PDB entry 8C8M | electron microscopy, 2.87 A resolution | chains C and D of the 6 polymer chains in the assembly

Chain C (and D):
Protein: Cell surface protein
Source organism: Nitrosopumilus maritimus SCM1
Notes: chain D of this document is another copy of the same molecule, construct and numbering; everything in this record applies to it too
UniProt: A9A4Y9 (A9A4Y9_NITMS); residues 1-1734 here = UniProt positions 1-1734
Sequence (1734 residues; row label = number of the first residue in the row):
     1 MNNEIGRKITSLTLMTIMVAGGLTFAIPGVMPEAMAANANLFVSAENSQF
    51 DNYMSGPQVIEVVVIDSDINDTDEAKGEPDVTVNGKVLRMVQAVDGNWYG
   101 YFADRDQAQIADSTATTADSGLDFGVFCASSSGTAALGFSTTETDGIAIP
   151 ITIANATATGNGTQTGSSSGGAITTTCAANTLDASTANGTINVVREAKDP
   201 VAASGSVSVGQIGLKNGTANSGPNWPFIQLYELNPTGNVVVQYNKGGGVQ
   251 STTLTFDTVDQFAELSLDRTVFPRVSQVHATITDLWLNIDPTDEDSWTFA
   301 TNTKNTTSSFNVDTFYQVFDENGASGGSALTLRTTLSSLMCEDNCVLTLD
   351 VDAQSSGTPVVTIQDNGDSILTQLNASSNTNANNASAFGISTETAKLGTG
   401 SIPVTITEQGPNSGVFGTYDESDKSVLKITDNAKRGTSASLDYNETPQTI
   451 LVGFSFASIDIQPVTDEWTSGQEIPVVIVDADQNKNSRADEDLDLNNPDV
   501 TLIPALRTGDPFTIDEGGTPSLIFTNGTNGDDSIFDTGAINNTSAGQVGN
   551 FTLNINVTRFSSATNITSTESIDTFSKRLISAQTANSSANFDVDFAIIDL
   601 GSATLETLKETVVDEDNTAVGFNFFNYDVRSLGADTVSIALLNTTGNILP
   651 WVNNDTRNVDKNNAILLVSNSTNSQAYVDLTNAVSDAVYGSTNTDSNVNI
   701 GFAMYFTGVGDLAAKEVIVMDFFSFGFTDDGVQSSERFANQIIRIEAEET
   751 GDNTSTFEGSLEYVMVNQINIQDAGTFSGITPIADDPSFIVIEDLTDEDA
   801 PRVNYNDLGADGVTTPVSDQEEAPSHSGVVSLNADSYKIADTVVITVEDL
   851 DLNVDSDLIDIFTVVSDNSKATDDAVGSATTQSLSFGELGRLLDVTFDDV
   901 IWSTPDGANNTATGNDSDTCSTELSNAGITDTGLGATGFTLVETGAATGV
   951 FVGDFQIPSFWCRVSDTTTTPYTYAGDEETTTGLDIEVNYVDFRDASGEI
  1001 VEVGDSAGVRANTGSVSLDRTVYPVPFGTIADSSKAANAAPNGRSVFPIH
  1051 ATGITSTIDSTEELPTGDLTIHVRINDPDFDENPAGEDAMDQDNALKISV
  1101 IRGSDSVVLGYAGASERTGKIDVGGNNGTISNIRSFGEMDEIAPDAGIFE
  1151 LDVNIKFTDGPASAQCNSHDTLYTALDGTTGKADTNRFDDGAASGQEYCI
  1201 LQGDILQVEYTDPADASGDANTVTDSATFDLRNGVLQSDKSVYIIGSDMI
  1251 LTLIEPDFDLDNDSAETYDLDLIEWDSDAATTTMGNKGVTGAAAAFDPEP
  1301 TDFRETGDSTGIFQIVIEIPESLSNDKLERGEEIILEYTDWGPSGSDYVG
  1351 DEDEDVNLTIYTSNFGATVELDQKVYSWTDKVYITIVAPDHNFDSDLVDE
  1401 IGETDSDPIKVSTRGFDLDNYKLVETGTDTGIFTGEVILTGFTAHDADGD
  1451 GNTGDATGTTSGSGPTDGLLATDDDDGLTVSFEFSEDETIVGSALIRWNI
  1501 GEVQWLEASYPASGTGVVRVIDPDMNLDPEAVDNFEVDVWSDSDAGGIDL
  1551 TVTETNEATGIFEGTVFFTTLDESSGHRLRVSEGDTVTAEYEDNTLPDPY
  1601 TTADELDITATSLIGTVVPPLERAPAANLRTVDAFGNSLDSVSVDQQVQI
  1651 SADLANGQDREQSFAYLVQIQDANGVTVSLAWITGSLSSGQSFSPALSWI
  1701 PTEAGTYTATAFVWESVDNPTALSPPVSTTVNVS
Unresolved in the structure: 1-36, 1617-1734
Disulfides: C128-C177, C341-C345, C920-C962, C1166-C1199

How chain C and chain D interact:
Residue-residue contacts (138; chain C residue first):
  E74(C) - E74(D)
  A75(C) - D71(D)
  A75(C) - T72(D)  hydrogen bond (backbone-side chain)
  A75(C) - D73(D)  hydrogen bond (backbone-side chain)
  K76(C) - N70(D)
  G77(C) - N70(D)  hydrogen bond (backbone-backbone)
  G77(C) - V94(D)
  G77(C) - D95(D)
  G77(C) - G96(D)
  E78(C) - V94(D)  hydrogen bond (backbone-backbone)
  E78(C) - D95(D)
  D80(C) - K198(D)  salt bridge
  G85(C) - P411(D)
  K86(C) - E294(D)
  V87(C) - K198(D)
  E143(C) - E196(D)
  E143(C) - T292(D)
  E143(C) - D293(D)
  E143(C) - E294(D)
  D145(C) - N322(D)
  S206(C) - D73(D)  hydrogen bond
  E232(C) - E421(D)
  N234(C) - E421(D)  hydrogen bond (side chain-backbone)
  N234(C) - D423(D)  hydrogen bond
  N234(C) - R488(D)
  P235(C) - E421(D)
  T236(C) - R488(D)
  T236(C) - D752(D)
  G246(C) - A39(D)
  G246(C) - I65(D)
  G247(C) - A39(D)  hydrogen bond (backbone-backbone)
  Q354(C) - I861(D)
  S356(C) - T863(D)
  R435(C) - T937(D)  hydrogen bond (side chain-backbone)
  R435(C) - G938(D)  hydrogen bond (side chain-backbone)
  R435(C) - F939(D)
  R435(C) - D954(D)  salt bridge
  G436(C) - I861(D)
  G436(C) - T940(D)
  S438(C) - I861(D)
  P447(C) - D857(D)
  P447(C) - L858(D)  hydrophobic
  Q448(C) - L858(D)
  T449(C) - L858(D)
  T449(C) - I859(D)
  L451(C) - I861(D)  hydrophobic
  V732(C) - T1267(D)
  Q733(C) - T1267(D)
  S734(C) - S1264(D)
  D797(C) - R1074(D)  salt bridge
  E798(C) - R1074(D)  salt bridge
  E798(C) - I1142(D)
  E798(C) - E1150(D)
  E798(C) - D1263(D)
  R802(C) - E1087(D)  salt bridge
  R802(C) - D1140(D)  salt bridge
  R802(C) - E1141(D)  hydrogen bond (side chain-backbone)
  R802(C) - I1142(D)
  N804(C) - E1087(D)
  D811(C) - T842(D)  hydrogen bond
  D811(C) - D954(D)
  D811(C) - Q956(D)  hydrogen bond
  V813(C) - Q956(D)
  T815(C) - N1083(D)
  P816(C) - N1083(D)  hydrogen bond (backbone-side chain)
  P816(C) - G1086(D)
  V817(C) - A1085(D)
  S818(C) - A1085(D)  hydrogen bond (backbone-backbone)
  S818(C) - G1086(D)
  S818(C) - E1087(D)  hydrogen bond (side chain-backbone)
  S818(C) - P1144(D)
  Q820(C) - I1142(D)
  Q820(C) - A1143(D)
  F886(C) - T1301(D)
  D898(C) - L1397(D)
  D899(C) - D1394(D)
  G983(C) - L1397(D)
  G983(C) - V1398(D)  hydrogen bond (backbone-backbone)
  L984(C) - L1397(D)  hydrophobic
  D985(C) - D1394(D)
  D985(C) - D1396(D)
  D985(C) - L1397(D)
  E987(C) - D1394(D)
  E999(C) - A1265(D)
  E999(C) - R1304(D)
  I1000(C) - R1304(D)  hydrogen bond (backbone-side chain)
  E1002(C) - E1299(D)
  S1006(C) - D1396(D)  hydrogen bond
  A1007(C) - D1396(D)
  G1008(C) - D1396(D)
  I1101(C) - V1532(D)
  I1101(C) - N1534(D)
  R1102(C) - N1534(D)
  G1103(C) - N1534(D)  hydrogen bond (backbone-side chain)
  S1104(C) - D1448(D)  hydrogen bond
  S1104(C) - D1450(D)
  S1104(C) - N1452(D)
  S1104(C) - D1455(D)  hydrogen bond
  Q1202(C) - T1551(D)
  Q1202(C) - H1577(D)  hydrogen bond
  G1203(C) - N1534(D)  hydrogen bond (backbone-side chain)
  G1203(C) - T1551(D)
  G1203(C) - T1553(D)
  D1204(C) - N1534(D)
  I1205(C) - V1532(D)
  I1205(C) - N1534(D)
  I1205(C) - T1553(D)
  Q1207(C) - A1531(D)
  D1215(C) - T1466(D)
  S1217(C) - V1398(D)
  S1217(C) - V1424(D)
  S1217(C) - P1465(D)
  D1219(C) - K1422(D)
  D1219(C) - V1424(D)
  D1219(C) - P1465(D)
  A1220(C) - T1466(D)  hydrogen bond (backbone-side chain)
  N1221(C) - E1436(D)
  N1221(C) - T1466(D)
  T1222(C) - E1530(D)  hydrogen bond
  V1223(C) - E1530(D)
  T1224(C) - E1530(D)  hydrogen bond (side chain-backbone)
  T1224(C) - A1531(D)
  D1225(C) - E1557(D)
  S1226(C) - V1532(D)
  S1226(C) - E1557(D)
  T1228(C) - T1553(D)
  N1233(C) - F1567(D)
  S1344(C) - F1567(D)
  S1344(C) - H1577(D)  hydrogen bond (backbone-backbone)
  G1345(C) - S1575(D)  hydrogen bond (backbone-side chain)
  G1345(C) - G1576(D)  hydrogen bond (backbone-backbone)
  G1345(C) - H1577(D)  hydrogen bond (backbone-backbone)
  G1345(C) - R1578(D)
  D1347(C) - G1576(D)
  D1347(C) - H1577(D)
  E1352(C) - D1572(D)
  E1352(C) - R1578(D)  salt bridge
  E1354(C) - F1567(D)
Also at the interface, not in a pair above, chain C (98 interface residues in all): D68, I69, N84, S140, T142, L233, N244, K245, N311, T437, S440, E445, E610, D799, A810, V1001, D1230, S1346
Also at the interface, not in a pair above, chain D (96 interface residues in all): N40, F42, S67, N97, D199, D420, D490, N673, D786, V942, E1116, P1298, P1300, D1467, D1528, D1533, D1549, T1565, E1573

Overview:
98 residues of chain C and 96 residues of chain D are in contact; the contacts include 31 hydrogen bonds and 7
salt bridges. Polar pairs include D80(C)-K198(D), R435(C)-D954(D) and D797(C)-R1074(D).
Chain C and chain D are both Cell surface protein (Nitrosopumilus maritimus SCM1); the structure, In vitro
structure of the Nitrosopumilus maritimus S-layer - Composite map between two and six-fold symmetrised, was
determined by electron microscopy, deposited together with 8C8O, 8C8R, 8C8K, 8C8L and 8C8N.
